4JL9 - chain A; structure by X-ray diffraction, 3.10 A resolution.

Chain A:
Name: Serine/threonine-protein kinase TBK1
Source organism: Mus musculus
Notes: EC 2.7.11.1
UniProtKB: Q9WUN2 (TBK1_MOUSE); residue numbers follow UniProt; this construct covers 2-656
Sequence (657 residues; row label = number of the first residue in the row; numbering starts at 0):
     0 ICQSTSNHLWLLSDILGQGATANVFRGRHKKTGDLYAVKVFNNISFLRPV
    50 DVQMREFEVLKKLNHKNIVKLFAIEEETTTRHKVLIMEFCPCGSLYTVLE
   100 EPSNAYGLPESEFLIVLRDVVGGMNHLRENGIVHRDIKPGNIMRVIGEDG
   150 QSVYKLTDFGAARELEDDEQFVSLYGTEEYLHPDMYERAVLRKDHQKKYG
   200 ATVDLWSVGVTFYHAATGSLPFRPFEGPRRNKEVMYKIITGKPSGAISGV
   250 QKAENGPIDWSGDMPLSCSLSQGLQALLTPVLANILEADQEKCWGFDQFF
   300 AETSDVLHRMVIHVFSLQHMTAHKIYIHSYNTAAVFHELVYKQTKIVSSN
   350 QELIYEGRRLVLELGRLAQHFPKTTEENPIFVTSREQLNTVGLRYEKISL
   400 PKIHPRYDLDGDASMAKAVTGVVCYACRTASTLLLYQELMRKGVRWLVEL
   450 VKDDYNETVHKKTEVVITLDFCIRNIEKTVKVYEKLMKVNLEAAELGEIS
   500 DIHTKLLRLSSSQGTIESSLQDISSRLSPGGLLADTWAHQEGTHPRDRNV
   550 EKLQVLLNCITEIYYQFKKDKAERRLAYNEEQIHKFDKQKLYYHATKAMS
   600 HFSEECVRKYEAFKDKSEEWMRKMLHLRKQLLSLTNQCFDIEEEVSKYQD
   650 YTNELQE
Disordered / not traced: 168-174, 490-493
Sequence notes: expression tag (0-1)
Residues lining bound ligands: BX7 (N-(3-{[5-iodo-4-({3-[(thiophen-2-ylcarbonyl)amino]propyl}amino)pyrimidin-2-yl]amino}phenyl)pyrrolidine-1-carboxamide): Leu15, Gly16, Gln17, Gly18, Ala21, Val23, Ala36, Lys38, Met86, Glu87, Phe88, Cys89, Pro90, Gly92, Ser93, Tyr95, Thr96, Gly139, Met142, Thr156, Asp157
Curated features (UniProtKB/Swiss-Prot):
  - active site: Asp135 (Proton acceptor)
  - binding site (ATP): Leu15 to Val23, Lys38
  - modified residue: Ser172 (Phosphoserine)
  - cross-link (Glycyl lysine isopeptide (Lys-Gly)): Lys30 (interchain with G-Cter in ubiquitin), Lys401 (interchain with G-Cter in ubiquitin)
From the paper describing this entry:
  - mutagenesis - S172A: abolished catalytic activity on GST-mTBK1
  - mutagenesis - K38A: abolished catalytic activity on autophosphorylation
  - post-translational modification sites: Ser172

In short:
Bound to chain A: compound BX7. Curated annotation (UniProt) lists active-site residue Asp135 and 10
ATP-binding residues. From the paper: S172A abolishes catalytic activity on GST-mTBK1; a modification site at
Ser172.
Chain A is Serine/threonine-protein kinase TBK1 (Mus musculus); the structure, Crystal structure of mouse TBK1
bound to BX795, was determined by X-ray diffraction together with 4JLC from the same study.
